2YIU - chains C and D of the 6 polymer chains in the assembly; structure by X-ray diffraction, 2.70 A resolution.

# Chain C
Protein: Ubiquinol-cytochrome C reductase iron-sulfur subunit
From: Paracoccus denitrificans
Notes: EC 1.10.2.2
UniProt: P05417 (UCRI_PARDE); residue numbers follow UniProt; this construct covers 1-190
Sequence (190 residues; numbered 1 to 190; the number before each row is that of its first residue):
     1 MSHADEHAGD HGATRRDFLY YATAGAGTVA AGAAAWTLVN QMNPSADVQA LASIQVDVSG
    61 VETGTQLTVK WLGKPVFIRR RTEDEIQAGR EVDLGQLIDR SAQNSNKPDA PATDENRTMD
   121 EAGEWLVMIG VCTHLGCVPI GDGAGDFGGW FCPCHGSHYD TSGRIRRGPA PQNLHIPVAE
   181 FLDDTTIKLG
Disordered / not traced: 1-16
Curated features (UniProtKB/Swiss-Prot):
  - binding site ([2Fe-2S] cluster): Cys132, His134, Cys152, His155
Disulfide bonds: Cys137-Cys154
Bound ions: 2Fe-2S cluster Fe: Cys132, His134, Cys152, His155
Small-molecule neighbours: 2Fe-2S cluster (FES): Cys132, His134, Leu135, Gly136, Cys137, Cys152, Cys154, His155, Gly156, Ser157, Pro169
Reported in the primary citation:
  - 2Fe-2S cluster coordination: Cys132, His134, Cys152, His155
  - binding site for stigmatellin a: Cys154, His155

# Chain D
Protein: Cytochrome B
From: Paracoccus denitrificans
Notes: EC 1.10.2.2
UniProt: P05418 (CYB_PARDE); residue numbers follow UniProt; this construct covers 1-440
Sequence (450 residues; numbered 1 to 450; the number before each row is that of its first residue):
     1 MAGIPHDHYE PKTGFERWLH RRLPIVSLVY DTLMIPTPKN LNWWWIWGIV LAFCLVLQIA
    61 TGIVLVMHYT PHVDLAFASV EHIMRDVNGG YMLRYLHANG ASLFFLAVYI HIFRGLYYGS
   121 YKAPREVTWI VGMLIYLMMM GTAFMGYVLP WGQMSFWGAT VITGLFGAIP GVGEAIQTWL
   181 LGGPAVDNPT LNRFFSLHYL LPFVIAALVV VHIWAFHTTG NNNPTGVEVR RGSKEEAKKD
   241 TLPFWPYFVI KDLFALAVVL VVFFAIVGFM PNYLGHPDNY IEANPLVTPA HIVPEWYFLP
   301 FYAILRAFTA DVWVVMLVNW LSFGIIDAKF FGVIAMFGAI LVMALVPWLD TSRVRSGQYR
   361 PLFKWWFWLL AVDFVVLMWV GAMPAEGIYP YIALAGSAYW FAYFLIILPL LGIIEKPDAM
   421 PQTIEEDFNA HYGPETHPAE HHHHHHHHHH
Disordered / not traced: 1-2, 431-450
Construct notes: expression tag (441-450)
Curated features (UniProtKB/Swiss-Prot):
  - binding site (heme b): His97, His111, His198, His212
Bound ions: heme Fe site 1: His97, His198; heme Fe site 2: His111, His212
Small-molecule neighbours:
  - heme (HEM), molecule 1: Trp45, Trp47, Gly48, Ile49, Leu51, Ala52, Phe104, Val108, His111, Ile112, Arg114, Ser120, Tyr121, Arg125, Thr128, Trp129, Gly132, Met133, Ile135, Tyr136, Met139, Ile205, Val209, His212, Phe216, Thr219, Gly220, Asn221, Asn222
  - heme (HEM), molecule 2: Leu55, Gln58, Ile59, Gly62, Ile63, Leu65, Val66, Tyr69, Val80, Arg94, His97, Ala98, Ala101, Phe104, Thr142, Ala143, Gly146, Tyr147, Leu149, Pro150, Phe195, His198, Tyr199, Pro202, Ile205, Tyr297
  - stigmatellin a (SMA): Leu137, Met140, Gly141, Phe144, Met145, Met154, Gly158, Val161, Ile162, Phe166, Leu180, Phe194, Leu197, Ile292, Pro294, Glu295, Phe298, Phe301, Tyr302, Met336, Phe337, Ile340
Reported in the primary citation:
  - binding site for stigmatellin a: Met154, Gly158, Val161, Ile162, Ile292, Pro294, Glu295, Phe298, Tyr302, Met336
  - mutagenesis - Y147F, E295Q (5 fold): decreased binding to stigmatellin a (citing earlier work)
  - mutagenesis - E295Q: decreased catalytic activity (citing earlier work)
  - binding site for stigmatellin a: Tyr147 (proposed by the authors, not directly observed)

# How chain C and chain D interact
Residue-residue contacts - 51 pairs, chain C then chain D:
  Val39(C) - Trp179(D)  hydrogen bond (backbone-side chain)
  Met42(C) - Trp179(D)
  Met42(C) - Gly182(D)
  Met42(C) - Arg193(D)  hydrogen bond (backbone-side chain)
  Asn43(C) - Trp179(D)
  Pro44(C) - Thr178(D)
  Pro44(C) - Gly182(D)
  Pro44(C) - Gly183(D)
  Val48(C) - Gly182(D)
  Lys70(C) - Leu286(D)
  Leu72(C) - Ala185(D)
  Gly73(C) - Pro285(D)
  Lys74(C) - Pro184(D)
  Lys74(C) - Ala185(D)
  Pro75(C) - Pro285(D)
  Pro75(C) - Leu286(D)  hydrophobic
  Thr133(C) - Lys329(D)  hydrogen bond (backbone-side chain)
  His134(C) - Lys329(D)  hydrogen bond (backbone-side chain)
  Leu135(C) - Thr160(D)
  Leu135(C) - Val161(D)
  Leu135(C) - Gly164(D)
  Leu135(C) - Leu165(D)
  Leu135(C) - Lys329(D)
  Gly136(C) - Trp157(D)
  Gly136(C) - Thr160(D)
  Cys137(C) - Trp157(D)  hydrophobic
  Cys137(C) - Val161(D)  hydrophobic
  Cys137(C) - Thr288(D)
  Val138(C) - Trp157(D)  hydrophobic
  Val138(C) - Pro285(D)
  Val138(C) - Leu286(D)
  Val138(C) - Thr288(D)  hydrogen bond (backbone-side chain)
  Pro153(C) - Thr288(D)
  Pro153(C) - Pro289(D)
  Pro153(C) - Ala290(D)
  Pro153(C) - Ile292(D)
  Cys154(C) - Thr288(D)
  Cys154(C) - Ile292(D)  hydrophobic
  Cys154(C) - Tyr302(D)  hydrogen bond (backbone-side chain)
  His155(C) - Val161(D)
  His155(C) - Tyr302(D)
  His155(C) - Leu305(D)
  His155(C) - Arg306(D)
  Arg167(C) - Glu386(D)
  Gly168(C) - Thr309(D)
  Gly168(C) - Ala310(D)
  Gly168(C) - Asp311(D)
  Pro169(C) - Thr309(D)
  Pro169(C) - Lys329(D)
  Pro171(C) - Asp327(D)
  Pro171(C) - Lys329(D)
Interface residues without a listed pair, chain C (28 interface residues in all): Thr68, Val69, Ile98, Ile140, Gly156
Interface residues without a listed pair, chain D (32 interface residues in all): Leu180, Pro189, Val287, Ala328, Ala385

# Summary
28 residues of chain C face 32 of chain D across their interface, with 6 hydrogen bonds. Polar pairs include
Val39(C)-Trp179(D), Met42(C)-Arg193(D) and Thr133(C)-Lys329(D). Chain C binds 2Fe-2S cluster. From the paper:
a binding site for stigmatellin a at Cys154(C), His155(C) and Met154(D) among others; Y147F and E295Q of chain
D reduce binding to stigmatellin a.
Chain C is Ubiquinol-cytochrome C reductase iron-sulfur subunit and chain D is Cytochrome B, both from
Paracoccus denitrificans; the structure, X-ray structure of the dimeric cytochrome BC1 complex from the soil
bacterium paracoccus denitrificans at 2.7 ..., was determined by X-ray diffraction.
